PDB entry 4W94 | X-ray diffraction, 1.55 A resolution | chain A

== Chain A ==
Protein: Lysozyme C
From: Gallus gallus
Notes: EC 3.2.1.17
UniProt: P00698 (LYSC_CHICK); residues 1-129 here correspond to UniProt positions 19-147 (UniProt number = residue number + 18)
Sequence (129 residues; numbered 1 to 129; the number before each row is that of its first residue):
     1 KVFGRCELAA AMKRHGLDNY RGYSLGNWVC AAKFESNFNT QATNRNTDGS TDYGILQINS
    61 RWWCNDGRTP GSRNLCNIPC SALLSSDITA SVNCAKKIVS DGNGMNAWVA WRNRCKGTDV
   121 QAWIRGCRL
Disulfides: C6-C127, C30-C115, C64-C80, C76-C94
Ion coordination: ruthenium ion site 1 near K13 (its only coordinating residue here); bis(oxidaniumylidynemethyl)ruthenium(2+) Ru site 1 near H15 (its only coordinating residue here); bis(oxidaniumylidynemethyl)ruthenium(2+) Ru site 2 near D18 (its only coordinating residue here); ruthenium ion site 2 near D52 (its only coordinating residue here); Na+: S60, C64, S72, R73; ruthenium ion site 3 near D101 (its only coordinating residue here); ruthenium ion site 4 near D119 (its only coordinating residue here); ruthenium ion site 5 near L129 (its only coordinating residue here)
Residues lining bound ligands:
  - dimethylformamide (DMF): L56, Q57, I58, N59, W63, I98, A107, W108
  - bis(oxidaniumylidynemethyl)ruthenium(2+) (RU1): A11, R14, H15, D87
Curated features (UniProtKB/Swiss-Prot):
  - active site: E35, D52
  - binding site (substrate): D101

== In short ==
Bound to chain A: dimethylformamide and bis(oxidaniumylidynemethyl)ruthenium(2+). The Na+ site is built by
S60, C64, S72 and R73. UniProt lists active-site residues E35 and D52 and substrate-binding residue D101.
Chain A is Lysozyme C (Gallus gallus); the structure, Crystal structure of cross-linked tetragonal hen egg
white lysozyme soaked with 5mM [Ru(CO)3Cl2]2, was determined by X-ray diffraction (same publication as 4W96).
